Entry 2G34 (X-ray diffraction, 5.05 A resolution (low resolution: residue-level contacts below are approximate; hydrogen-bond / salt-bridge calls are withheld)); this record covers chains B and A of the 4 polymer chains in the assembly.

# Chain B (and A)
Protein: Core antigen
Source organism: Hepatitis B virus subtype
Notes: fragment: Assembly domain residues 1 to 149; chain A of this document is another copy of the same molecule, construct and numbering; everything in this record applies to it too
Reference sequence: P03147 (CORA_HBVAY); residue numbers follow UniProt; this construct covers 1-149
Amino-acid sequence (150 residues; row label = number of the first residue in the row):
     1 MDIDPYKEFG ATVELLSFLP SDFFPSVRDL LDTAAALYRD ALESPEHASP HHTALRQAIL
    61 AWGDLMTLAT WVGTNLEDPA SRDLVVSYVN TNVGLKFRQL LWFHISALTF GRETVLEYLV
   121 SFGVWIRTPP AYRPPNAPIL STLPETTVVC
Not modelled in the structure: 148-150 (chain A: 145-150)
Sequence notes: engineered mutation Ala48 (Cys in P03147), Ala61 (Cys in P03147), Ala107 (Cys in P03147); insertion (150)

# How chain B and chain A interact
Residue-residue contacts - 38 pairs, chain B then chain A:
  Met1(B) with Arg39(A); Glu43(A)
  Asp2(B) with Glu43(A)
  Ile3(B) with Glu43(A)
  Pro5(B) with Gln57(A)
  Lys7(B) with Pro45(A)
  Glu8(B) with Pro45(A); His47(A); Thr53(A); Arg56(A)
  Phe9(B) with Thr53(A)
  Arg39(B) with Met1(A)
  Glu43(B) with Asp2(A); Ile3(A)
  Pro45(B) with Lys7(A); Glu8(A)
  His47(B) with Glu8(A)
  Pro50(B) with His47(A); Thr53(A)
  Thr53(B) with Glu8(A); Phe9(A)
  Ala54(B) with Thr53(A); Gln57(A)
  Arg56(B) with Glu8(A)
  Gln57(B) with Ala54(A); Leu55(A); Gln57(A); Ala58(A)
  Leu60(B) with Phe97(A)
  Ala61(B) with Ala61(A)
  Asp64(B) with Lys96(A)
  Leu68(B) with Tyr88(A)
  Leu76(B) with Ser81(A)
  Asp78(B) with Asp78(A)
  Ser81(B) with Leu76(A)
  Tyr88(B) with Leu68(A); Trp71(A)
  Arg112(B) with His47(A)
Other interface residues (no listed pair), chain B (32 interface residues in all): Ser44, Ala58, Ile59, Trp71, Leu84, Val93, Phe97
Other interface residues (no listed pair), chain A (34 interface residues in all): Ala35, Ser44, Glu46, Pro50, Ile59, Leu60, Asn75, Leu100, Arg112

# Overview
32 residues of chain B and 34 residues of chain A are in contact.
Both chains are Core antigen (Hepatitis B virus subtype). Entry 2G34 (Human hepatitis B virus T=4 capsid
strain adyw complexed with assembly effector HAP1) was determined by X-ray diffraction (same publication as
2G33).
